6YXK - chains A and B of the 3 polymer chains in the assembly; structure by X-ray diffraction, 2.00 A resolution.

Chain A:
Name: ACPA 3F3 Fab fragment - heavy chain
Source organism: Homo sapiens
Notes: antibody fragment or engineered binder
Chain sequence (223 residues; each row starts with the number of its first residue):
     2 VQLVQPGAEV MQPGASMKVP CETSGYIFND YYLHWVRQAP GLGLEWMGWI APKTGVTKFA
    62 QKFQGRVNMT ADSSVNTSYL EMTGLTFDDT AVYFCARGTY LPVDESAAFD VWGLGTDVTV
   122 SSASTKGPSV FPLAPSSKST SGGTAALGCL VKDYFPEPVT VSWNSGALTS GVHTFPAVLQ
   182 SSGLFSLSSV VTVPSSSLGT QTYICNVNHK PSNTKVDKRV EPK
Unresolved in the structure: 141-143
Disulfide bonds: Cys22-Cys96, Cys150-Cys206
Covalent attachments: N-acetylglucosamine (NAG) linked to Asn69, Asn77

Chain B:
Name: ACPA 3F3 Fab fragment - light chain
Source organism: Homo sapiens
Notes: antibody fragment or engineered binder
Chain sequence (218 residues; numbered 1 to 218; the number before each row is that of its first residue):
     1 DIEMTQYPDS LAVFLGERAT VNCKSSQSVL HWGNDKNYFA WYQQKRGQAP KLLISSSSAR
    61 ESGVPDRFSG SGSGTDFNLT ISSLQAEDVA VYFCQQYYEA PYTFGQGTRL EIKTVAAPSV
   121 FIFPPSDEQL KSGTASVVCL LNNFYPREAK VQWKVDNALQ SGNSQESVTE QDSKDSTYSL
   181 SSTLTLSKAD YEKHKVYACE VTHQGLSSPV TKSFNRGC
Disulfide bonds: Cys23-Cys94, Cys139-Cys199
Covalent attachments: N-acetylglucosamine (NAG) linked to Asn78

Chain A / chain B interface:
Residue-residue contacts (64; chain A residue first):
  His35(A) - Tyr102(B)
  Val37(A) - Phe104(B)  hydrophobic
  Gln39(A) - Gln44(B)  hydrogen bond
  Leu45(A) - Pro50(B)  hydrophobic
  Leu45(A) - Phe93(B)  hydrophobic
  Leu45(A) - Phe104(B)
  Trp47(A) - Pro101(B)  hydrophobic
  Trp47(A) - Tyr102(B)
  Trp50(A) - Tyr102(B)
  Lys59(A) - Ala100(B)
  Phe95(A) - Gln44(B)
  Phe95(A) - Ala49(B)  hydrophobic
  Glu106(A) - Asn34(B)
  Glu106(A) - Lys36(B)  salt bridge
  Glu106(A) - Tyr38(B)  hydrogen bond
  Ser107(A) - Tyr38(B)
  Ser107(A) - Tyr97(B)  hydrogen bond (side chain-backbone)
  Ser107(A) - Tyr102(B)  hydrogen bond
  Ala108(A) - Tyr97(B)
  Ala109(A) - Ala40(B)  hydrophobic
  Ala109(A) - Tyr42(B)
  Ala109(A) - Leu52(B)  hydrophobic
  Ala109(A) - Tyr97(B)
  Phe110(A) - Tyr42(B)  hydrogen bond (backbone-side chain)
  Phe110(A) - Leu52(B)
  Phe110(A) - Gln95(B)
  Asp111(A) - Leu52(B)
  Trp113(A) - Tyr42(B)
  Trp113(A) - Ala49(B)  hydrophobic
  Trp113(A) - Pro50(B)
  Gly114(A) - Ala49(B)
  Phe132(A) - Ser126(B)
  Phe132(A) - Glu128(B)
  Phe132(A) - Gln129(B)
  Pro133(A) - Ser126(B)
  Pro133(A) - Glu128(B)
  Leu134(A) - Phe123(B)  hydrophobic
  Leu134(A) - Val138(B)  hydrophobic
  Ala135(A) - Phe123(B)
  Ala147(A) - Phe121(B)  hydrophobic
  Ala147(A) - Phe123(B)
  Ala147(A) - Leu140(B)  hydrophobic
  Leu151(A) - Ser136(B)
  Lys153(A) - Gln129(B)
  Lys153(A) - Ser136(B)
  His174(A) - Asn142(B)  hydrogen bond
  His174(A) - Asn143(B)  hydrogen bond
  His174(A) - Ser179(B)  hydrogen bond
  Phe176(A) - Leu140(B)  hydrophobic
  Phe176(A) - Ser167(B)
  Phe176(A) - Ser179(B)
  Phe176(A) - Leu180(B)
  Phe176(A) - Ser181(B)
  Pro177(A) - Ser167(B)  hydrogen bond (backbone-side chain)
  Pro177(A) - Val168(B)
  Val179(A) - Gln165(B)
  Val179(A) - Glu166(B)
  Leu180(A) - Gln165(B)  hydrogen bond (backbone-side chain)
  Gln181(A) - Gln165(B)
  Ser189(A) - Ser181(B)  hydrogen bond
  Val191(A) - Leu140(B)  hydrophobic
  Thr193(A) - Asn142(B)
  Lys224(A) - Asp127(B)
  Lys224(A) - Glu128(B)  salt bridge
Other interface residues (no listed pair), chain A (38 interface residues in all): Gly44, Ala61, Thr145, Leu148, Thr175
Other interface residues (no listed pair), chain B (42 interface residues in all): Arg46, Gln48, Ser55, Glu61, Ser132, Thr134, Thr169, Asp172

In short:
The interface between chain A and chain B involves 38 residues on one side and 42 on the other; the contacts
include 11 hydrogen bonds and 2 salt bridges. Polar pairs include Glu106(A)-Lys36(B), Lys224(A)-Glu128(B) and
Gln39(A)-Gln44(B). N-acetylglucosamine is covalently linked to Asn69(A) and Asn77(A).
Here chain A is ACPA 3F3 Fab fragment - heavy chain and chain B is ACPA 3F3 Fab fragment - light chain, both
from Homo sapiens. Entry 6YXK (Crystal structure of ACPA 3F3 in complex with cit-vimentin 59-74) was
determined by X-ray diffraction together with 6YXM from the same study.
